Entry 5GAS (electron microscopy, 9.50 A resolution (very low resolution: no residue pairs are listed; an interface is given only as per-side residue counts)); this record covers chains B and D of the 26 polymer chains in the assembly.

[Chain B]
Protein: V-type ATP synthase alpha chain
Source organism: Thermus thermophilus
Notes: EC 3.6.3.14
UniProtKB: Q56403 (VATA_THET8); residues 1-577 here = UniProt positions 1-577
Sequence (577 residues; numbered 1 to 577; the number before each row is that of its first residue):
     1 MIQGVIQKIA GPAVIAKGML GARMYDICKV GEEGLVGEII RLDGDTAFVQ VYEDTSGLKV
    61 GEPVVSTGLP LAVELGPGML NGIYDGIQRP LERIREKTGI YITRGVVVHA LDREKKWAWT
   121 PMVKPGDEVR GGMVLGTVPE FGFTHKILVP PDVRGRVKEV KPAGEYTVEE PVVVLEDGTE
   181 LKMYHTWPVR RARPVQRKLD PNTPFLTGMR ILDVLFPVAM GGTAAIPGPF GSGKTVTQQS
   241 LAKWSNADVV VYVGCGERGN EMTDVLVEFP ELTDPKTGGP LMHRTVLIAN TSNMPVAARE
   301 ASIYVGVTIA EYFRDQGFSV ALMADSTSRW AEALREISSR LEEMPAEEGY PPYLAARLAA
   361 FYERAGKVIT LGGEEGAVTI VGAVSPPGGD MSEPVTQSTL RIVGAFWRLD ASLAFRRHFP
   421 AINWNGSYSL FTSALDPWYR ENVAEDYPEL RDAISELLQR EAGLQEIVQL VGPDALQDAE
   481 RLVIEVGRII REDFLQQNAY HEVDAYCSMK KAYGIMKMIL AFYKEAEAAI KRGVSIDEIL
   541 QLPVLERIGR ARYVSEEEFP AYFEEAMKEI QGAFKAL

[Chain D]
Protein: V-type ATP synthase beta chain
Source organism: Thermus thermophilus
UniProtKB: Q72J73 (VATB_THET2); residues 7-463 here = UniProt positions 7-463
Sequence (457 residues; row label = number of the first residue in the row):
     7 EYTGITYISG PLLFVENAKD LAYGAIVDIK DGTGRVRGGQ VIEVSEEYAV IQVFEETTGL
    67 DLATTSVSLV EDVARLGVSK EMLGRRFNGI GKPIDGLPPI TPEKRLPITG LPLNPVARRK
   127 PEQFIQTGIS TIDVMNTLVR GQKLPIFSGS GLPANEIAAQ IARQATVRPD LSGEGEKEEP
   187 FAVVFAAMGI TQRELSYFIQ EFERTGALSR SVLFLNKADD PTIERILTPR MALTVAEYLA
   247 FEHDYHVLVI LTDMTNYCEA LREIGAAREE IPGRRGYPGY MYTDLATIYE RAGVVEGKKG
   307 SVTQIPILSM PDDDRTHPIP DLTGYITEGQ IQLSRELHRK GIYPPIDPLP SLSRLMNNGV
   367 GKGKTREDHK QVSDQLYSAY ANGVDIRKLV AIIGEDALTE NDRRYLQFAD AFERFFINQG
   427 QQNRSIEESL QIAWALLSML PQGELKRISK DHIGKYY

[How chain B and chain D interact]
At this resolution (10 A) residue pairs are not listed: 14 residues of chain B and 14 of chain D lie at the interface.

[Summary]
Chain B and chain D each contribute 14 residues to their interface.
Chain B is V-type ATP synthase alpha chain and chain D is V-type ATP synthase beta chain, both from Thermus
thermophilus; the structure, Thermus thermophilus V/A-ATPase, conformation 2, was determined by electron
microscopy (same publication as 5GAR).
